Entry 8OPN (electron microscopy, 4.70 A resolution (low resolution: residue-level contacts below are approximate; hydrogen-bond / salt-bridge calls are withheld)); this record covers chains A and C of the 3 polymer chains in the assembly.

[Chain A (and C)]
Molecule: Spike glycoprotein, General control transcription factor GCN4
Source organism: Human coronavirus HKU1
Notes: chain C of this document is another copy of the same molecule, construct and numbering; everything in this record applies to it too
UniProt: chimeric construct of E0YJ44, P03069: residues 12-1266 from E0YJ44 (E0YJ44_CVHK1) positions 12-1266 (same numbers); residues 1270-1301 from P03069 positions 249-278 (offset varies)
Chain sequence (1326 residues; numbered -10 to 1315; the number before each row is that of its first residue; numbers below 1 keep their minus sign (Met-10 is residue -10)):
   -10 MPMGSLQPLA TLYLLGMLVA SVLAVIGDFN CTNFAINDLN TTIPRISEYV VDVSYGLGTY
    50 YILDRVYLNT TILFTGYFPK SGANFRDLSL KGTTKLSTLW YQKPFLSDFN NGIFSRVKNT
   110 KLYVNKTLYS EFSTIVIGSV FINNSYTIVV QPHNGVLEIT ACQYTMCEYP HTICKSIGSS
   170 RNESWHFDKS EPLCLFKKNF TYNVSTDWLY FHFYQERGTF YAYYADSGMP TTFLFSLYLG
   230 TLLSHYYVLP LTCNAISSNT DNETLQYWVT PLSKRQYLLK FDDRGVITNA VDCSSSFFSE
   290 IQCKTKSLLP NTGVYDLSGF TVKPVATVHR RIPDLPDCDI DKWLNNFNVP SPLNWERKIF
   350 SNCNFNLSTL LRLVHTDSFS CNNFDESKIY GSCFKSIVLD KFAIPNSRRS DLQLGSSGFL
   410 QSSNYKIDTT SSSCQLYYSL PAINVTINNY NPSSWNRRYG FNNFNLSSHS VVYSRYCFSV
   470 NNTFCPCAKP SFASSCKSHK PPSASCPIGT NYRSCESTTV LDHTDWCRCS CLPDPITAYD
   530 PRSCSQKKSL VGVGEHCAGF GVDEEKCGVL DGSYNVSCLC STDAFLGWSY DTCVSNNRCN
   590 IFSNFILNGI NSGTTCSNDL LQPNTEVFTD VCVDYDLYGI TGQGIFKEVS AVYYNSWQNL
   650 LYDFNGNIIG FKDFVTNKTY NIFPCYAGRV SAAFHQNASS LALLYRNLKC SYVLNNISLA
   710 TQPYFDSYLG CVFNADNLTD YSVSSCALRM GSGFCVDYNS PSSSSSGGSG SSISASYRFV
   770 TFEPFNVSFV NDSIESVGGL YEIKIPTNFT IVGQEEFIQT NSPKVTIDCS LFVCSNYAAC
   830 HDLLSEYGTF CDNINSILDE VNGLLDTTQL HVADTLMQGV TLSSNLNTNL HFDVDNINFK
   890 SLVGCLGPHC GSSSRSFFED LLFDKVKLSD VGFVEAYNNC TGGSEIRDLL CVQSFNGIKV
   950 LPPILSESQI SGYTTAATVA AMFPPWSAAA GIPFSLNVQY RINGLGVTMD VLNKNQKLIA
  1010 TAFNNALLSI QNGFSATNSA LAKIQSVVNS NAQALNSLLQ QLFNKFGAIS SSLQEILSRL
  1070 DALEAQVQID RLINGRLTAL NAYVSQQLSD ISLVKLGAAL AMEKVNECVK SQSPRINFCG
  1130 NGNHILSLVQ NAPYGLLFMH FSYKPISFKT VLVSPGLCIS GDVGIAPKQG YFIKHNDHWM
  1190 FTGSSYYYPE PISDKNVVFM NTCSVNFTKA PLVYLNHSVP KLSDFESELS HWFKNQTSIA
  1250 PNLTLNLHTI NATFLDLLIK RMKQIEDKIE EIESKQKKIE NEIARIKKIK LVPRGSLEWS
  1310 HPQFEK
Disordered / not traced: -10 to 13, 749-764, 894-903, 1223-1315 (chain C: -10 to 13, 749-764, 895-902, 1224-1315)
Sequence notes: initiating methionine (-10); expression tag (-9 to 11, 1302-1315); engineered mutation Gly756 (Arg in E0YJ44), Gly757 (Arg in E0YJ44), Ser758 (Lys in E0YJ44), Gly759 (Arg in E0YJ44), Ser760 (Arg in E0YJ44), Ile1274 (Leu253 in P03069), Ile1278 (Val257 in P03069), Ile1281 (Leu260 in P03069), Glu1282 (Leu261 in P03069), Gln1285 (Asn264 in P03069), Lys1286 (Tyr265 in P03069), Lys1287 (His266 in P03069), Ile1288 (Leu267 in P03069), Ile1292 (Val271 in P03069), Ile1295 (Leu274 in P03069); linker (1267-1269); insertion (1297-1298)
Disulfide bonds: Cys20-Cys156, Cys151-Cys183, Cys163-Cys242, Cys282-Cys292, Cys327-Cys352, Cys370-Cys423, Cys382-Cys605, Cys466-Cys546, Cys474-Cys495, Cys476-Cys567, Cys485-Cys516, Cys504-Cys518, Cys520-Cys533, Cys556-Cys569, Cys582-Cys588, Cys621-Cys674, Cys699-Cys720, Cys735-Cys744, Cys818-Cys840, Cys823-Cys829, Cys929-Cys940, Cys1117-Cys1128, Cys1167-Cys1212
Covalent attachments: N-acetylglucosamine (NAG) linked to Asn58, Asn188, Asn192, Asn666, Asn686, Asn726, Asn797, Asn1215

[How chain A and chain C interact]
Contacting residue pairs - 128 pairs, chain A then chain C:
  Leu52(A) - Trp646(C)
  Asp53(A) - Trp646(C)
  Asp53(A) - Gln647(C)
  Asp53(A) - Asn648(C)
  Asp53(A) - Leu649(C)
  Arg54(A) - Tyr651(C)
  Val55(A) - Gln647(C)
  Val55(A) - Leu650(C)
  Val55(A) - Tyr651(C)
  Tyr56(A) - Tyr651(C)
  Tyr56(A) - Asp652(C)
  Leu57(A) - Tyr642(C)
  Leu57(A) - Leu650(C)
  Thr59(A) - Phe653(C)
  Gln91(A) - Asn471(C)
  Ile131(A) - Ser443(C)
  Asn133(A) - Tyr439(C)
  Leu184(A) - Ile348(C)
  Arg206(A) - Asn597(C)
  Thr221(A) - Trp646(C)
  Tyr227(A) - Val387(C)
  Leu228(A) - Gly543(C)
  Gly229(A) - Val542(C)
  Gly229(A) - Gly543(C)
  Thr230(A) - Gly543(C)
  His364(A) - Asp511(C)
  Phe368(A) - Tyr528(C)
  Glu375(A) - Thr526(C)
  Glu375(A) - Tyr528(C)
  Ser376(A) - Thr526(C)
  Tyr379(A) - Tyr528(C)
  Asn585(A) - His512(C)
  Asn585(A) - Thr513(C)
  Asp817(A) - Ser307(C)
  Asp817(A) - Arg678(C)
  Leu820(A) - Thr310(C)
  Asn825(A) - Thr310(C)
  Asn825(A) - Val311(C)
  Glu835(A) - Lys1054(C)
  Glu835(A) - Phe1055(C)
  Glu835(A) - Gly1056(C)
  Tyr836(A) - Asn1053(C)
  Tyr836(A) - Phe1055(C)
  Thr838(A) - Gln1049(C)
  Thr838(A) - Asn1053(C)
  Ala862(A) - Phe774(C)
  Asp863(A) - Phe774(C)
  Met866(A) - Phe774(C)
  Met866(A) - Val776(C)
  Gln867(A) - Asn1126(C)
  Gln867(A) - Asn1130(C)
  Val869(A) - Val776(C)
  Thr870(A) - Val776(C)
  Thr870(A) - Ser777(C)
  Leu871(A) - Val776(C)
  Leu871(A) - Ser777(C)
  Leu871(A) - Phe778(C)
  Leu871(A) - Val779(C)
  Ser872(A) - Phe778(C)
  Ser872(A) - Val779(C)
  Ser872(A) - Asp781(C)
  Ser872(A) - Ile783(C)
  Ser873(A) - Phe778(C)
  Ser873(A) - Val779(C)
  Asn874(A) - Asp781(C)
  Asn874(A) - Ile783(C)
  Leu875(A) - Ile783(C)
  Val920(A) - Tyr717(C)
  Val923(A) - Tyr717(C)
  Asn927(A) - Asn696(C)
  Gly932(A) - Lys636(C)
  Ser933(A) - Lys636(C)
  Ser933(A) - Phe672(C)
  Glu934(A) - Asn670(C)
  Glu934(A) - Phe672(C)
  Arg936(A) - Ile658(C)
  Arg936(A) - Asn670(C)
  Arg936(A) - Ile671(C)
  Arg936(A) - Phe672(C)
  Ser943(A) - Ala676(C)
  Phe944(A) - Pro673(C)
  Phe944(A) - Cys674(C)
  Phe944(A) - Tyr675(C)
  Phe944(A) - Ala676(C)
  Pro952(A) - Ser741(C)
  Ile953(A) - Arg738(C)
  Ile953(A) - Gly740(C)
  Ile953(A) - Ser741(C)
  Ile953(A) - Gly742(C)
  Gln958(A) - Ser741(C)
  Gln958(A) - Gly742(C)
  Tyr962(A) - Glu772(C)
  Tyr962(A) - Pro773(C)
  Tyr962(A) - Phe774(C)
  Pro973(A) - Ile783(C)
  Pro973(A) - Tyr790(C)
  Trp975(A) - Tyr790(C)
  Gly980(A) - Tyr1180(C)
  Leu985(A) - Phe1216(C)
  Tyr989(A) - Ala1175(C)
  Met998(A) - Met1209(C)
  Asp999(A) - Asn1210(C)
  Asp999(A) - Thr1211(C)
  Asn1002(A) - Thr1211(C)
  Phe1052(A) - Asn654(C)
  Phe1052(A) - Asn656(C)
  Gln1063(A) - Thr630(C)
  Gln1063(A) - Gly631(C)
  Leu1066(A) - Lys377(C)
  Ser1067(A) - Lys377(C)
  Arg1068(A) - Asn372(C)
  Arg1068(A) - Phe373(C)
  Arg1068(A) - Asp374(C)
  Arg1068(A) - Lys377(C)
  Arg1068(A) - Ser421(C)
  Leu1069(A) - Asp374(C)
  Leu1069(A) - Lys377(C)
  Asp1070(A) - Asp374(C)
  Asp1070(A) - Ser376(C)
  Asp1070(A) - Lys377(C)
  Leu1105(A) - Leu1105(C)
  Glu1112(A) - Arg1124(C)
  Asn1115(A) - Ile1125(C)
  Asn1115(A) - Asn1126(C)
  Glu1116(A) - Arg1124(C)
  Glu1116(A) - Ile1125(C)
  Ser1120(A) - Ile1125(C)
  Arg1124(A) - Arg1124(C)
Interface residues without a listed pair, chain A (92 interface residues in all): Ile51, Arg273, Leu360, Thr365, Asp366, Phe839, Thr864, Tyr926, Thr930, Ile935, Pro951, Ser955, Ala979, Pro982, Gln1005, Asp1079, Leu1097, Lys1204
Interface residues without a listed pair, chain C (91 interface residues in all): Arg346, Arg517, Glu544, Asn600, Arg695, Tyr701, Ser782, Arg1080, Gln1095, Pro1123, Phe1127, Pro1164, Phe1208, Ser1213

[In short]
92 residues of chain A face 91 of chain C across their interface. Covalently linked N-acetylglucosamine: at
Asn58(A), Asn188(A), Asn192(A), Asn666(A), Asn686(A) and Asn726(A) and 2 more.
Chain A and chain C are both Spike glycoprotein, General control transcription factor GCN4 (Human coronavirus
HKU1); the structure, Human Coronavirus HKU1 spike glycoprotein in complex with an alpha2,8-linked
9-O-acetylated disialoside (1-up state), was determined by electron microscopy together with 8OHN, 8OPM and
8OPO from the same study.
